Entry 1K3W (X-ray diffraction, 1.42 A resolution); this record covers chains C and A of the 3 polymer chains in the assembly.

== Chain C ==
Molecule: 13-nt DNA strand
Sequence (13 nucleotides; numbered 421 to 433; the number before each row is that of its first residue):
   421 CCAGGAXGAAGCC
Unresolved in the structure: 421, 433
Modified positions: PED (pentane-3,4-diol-5-phosphate) at position 427

== Chain A ==
Protein: Endonuclease VIII
Source organism: Escherichia coli
Notes: EC 3.2.2.-
UniProtKB: P50465 (END8_ECOLI); numbering as in UniProt (aligned over 1-262)
Sequence (262 residues; row label = number of the first residue in the row):
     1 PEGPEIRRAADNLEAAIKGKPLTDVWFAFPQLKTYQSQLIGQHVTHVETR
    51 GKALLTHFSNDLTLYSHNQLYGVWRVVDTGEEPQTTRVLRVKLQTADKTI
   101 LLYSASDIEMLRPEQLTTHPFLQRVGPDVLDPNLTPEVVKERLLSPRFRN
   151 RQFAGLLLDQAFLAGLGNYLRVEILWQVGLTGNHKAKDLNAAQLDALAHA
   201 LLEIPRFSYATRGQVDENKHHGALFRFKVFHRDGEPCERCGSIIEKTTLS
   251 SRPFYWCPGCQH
Unresolved in the structure: 215-222
Ion coordination: Zn2+: Cys-237, Cys-240, Cys-257, Cys-260

== Interface between chain C and chain A ==
Residue-residue contacts (24):
  DA426(C) / Leu-70(A)  base contact
  DA426(C) / Lys-246(A)  salt bridge to the phosphate
  DA426(C) / Pro-253(A)  phosphate contact
  PED_427(C) / Pro-1(A)  covalent bond
  PED_427(C) / Glu-2(A)  sugar contact
  PED_427(C) / Asn-168(A)  base contact
  PED_427(C) / Tyr-169(A)  sugar contact
  PED_427(C) / Phe-230(A)  base contact
  PED_427(C) / Arg-252(A)  hydrogen bond to the phosphate
  PED_427(C) / Pro-253(A)  base contact
  DG428(C) / Glu-2(A)  phosphate contact
  DG428(C) / Lys-52(A)  salt bridge to the phosphate
  DG428(C) / His-67(A)  phosphate contact
  DG428(C) / Gln-69(A)  base contact
  DG428(C) / Leu-70(A)  phosphate contact
  DG428(C) / Gly-167(A)  phosphate contact
  DG428(C) / Asn-168(A)  hydrogen bond to the phosphate
  DG428(C) / Arg-252(A)  salt bridge to the phosphate
  DA429(C) / Lys-52(A)  salt bridge to the phosphate
  DA429(C) / His-67(A)  salt bridge to the phosphate
  DA429(C) / Phe-121(A)  phosphate contact
  DA429(C) / Gln-160(A)  hydrogen bond to the phosphate
  DA430(C) / Phe-121(A)  phosphate contact
  DA430(C) / Arg-124(A)  salt bridge to the phosphate
Other interface residues (no listed pair), chain A (17 interface residues in all): Leu-158

== In short ==
The interface between chain C and chain A involves 5 residues on one side and 17 on the other; the contacts
include 1 covalent bond, 3 hydrogen bonds and 6 salt bridges. Among the polar pairs are PED_427(C)/Arg-252(A),
DG428(C)/Asn-168(A) and DA429(C)/Gln-160(A).
Chain C is a 13-nt DNA strand and chain A is Endonuclease VIII (Escherichia coli); the structure, Crystal
structure of a trapped reaction intermediate of the DNA Repair Enzyme Endonuclease VIII with DNA, was
determined by X-ray diffraction together with 1K3X from the same study.
